PDB entry 4TS3 | X-ray diffraction, 2.30 A resolution | chains B and D of the 6 polymer chains in the assembly

[Chain B (and D)]
Protein: Purine nucleoside phosphorylase DeoD-type
Organism: Escherichia coli
Notes: EC 2.4.2.1; chain D of this document is another copy of the same molecule, construct and numbering; everything in this record applies to it too
UniProt: U0SVH6 (U0SVH6_ECOLX); residues 1-237 here correspond to UniProt positions 2-238 (UniProt number = residue number + 1)
Amino-acid sequence (237 residues; each row starts with the number of its first residue):
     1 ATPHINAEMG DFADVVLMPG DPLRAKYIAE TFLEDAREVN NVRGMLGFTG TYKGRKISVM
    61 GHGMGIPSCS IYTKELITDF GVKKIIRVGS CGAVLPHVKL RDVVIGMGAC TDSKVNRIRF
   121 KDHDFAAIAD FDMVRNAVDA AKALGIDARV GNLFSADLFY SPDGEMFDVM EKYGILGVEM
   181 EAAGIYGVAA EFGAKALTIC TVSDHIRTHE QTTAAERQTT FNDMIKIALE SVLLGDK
Reported in the primary citation:
  - mutagenesis - D204A/R217A: decreased catalytic activity
  - catalytic residues: Asp204, Arg217 (citing earlier work)

[Interface between chain B and chain D]
Residue-residue contacts (83; chain B residue first):
  Met107(B) - Met107(D)  hydrophobic
  Met107(B) - Ile128(D)  hydrophobic
  Met107(B) - Ala129(D)
  Met107(B) - Phe131(D)  hydrophobic
  Gly108(B) - Ile128(D)
  Ala109(B) - Ala126(D)
  Cys110(B) - Phe120(D)  hydrophobic
  Cys110(B) - Asp124(D)
  Cys110(B) - Phe125(D)  hydrophobic
  Cys110(B) - Ala126(D)  hydrogen bond (side chain-backbone)
  Thr111(B) - His123(D)
  Thr111(B) - Asp124(D)  hydrogen bond (backbone-backbone)
  Asp112(B) - His123(D)
  Arg117(B) - Arg117(D)
  Arg117(B) - Asp122(D)  hydrogen bond (side chain-backbone)
  Arg117(B) - His123(D)  hydrogen bond (side chain-backbone)
  Arg117(B) - Asp124(D)  salt bridge
  Arg119(B) - Val169(D)
  Arg119(B) - Tyr173(D)
  Phe120(B) - Cys110(D)  hydrophobic
  Phe120(B) - Phe154(D)  hydrophobic
  Phe120(B) - Met166(D)  hydrophobic
  Phe120(B) - Val169(D)  hydrophobic
  Lys121(B) - Asp163(D)  salt bridge
  Lys121(B) - Glu165(D)  salt bridge
  Lys121(B) - Met166(D)
  Lys121(B) - Val169(D)
  Asp122(B) - Arg117(D)  hydrogen bond (backbone-side chain)
  His123(B) - Thr111(D)
  His123(B) - Asp112(D)
  His123(B) - Arg117(D)  hydrogen bond (backbone-side chain)
  His123(B) - Asp163(D)  salt bridge
  His123(B) - Met166(D)
  Asp124(B) - Cys110(D)
  Asp124(B) - Thr111(D)  hydrogen bond (backbone-backbone)
  Asp124(B) - Arg117(D)  salt bridge
  Phe125(B) - Cys110(D)  hydrophobic
  Phe125(B) - Asn152(D)
  Ala126(B) - Ala109(D)
  Ala126(B) - Cys110(D)  hydrogen bond (backbone-side chain)
  Ala126(B) - Asn152(D)  hydrogen bond (backbone-side chain)
  Ile128(B) - Met107(D)  hydrophobic
  Ile128(B) - Ile128(D)  hydrophobic
  Ile128(B) - Gly151(D)
  Ile128(B) - Asn152(D)
  Ala129(B) - Met107(D)
  Phe131(B) - Met107(D)  hydrophobic
  Phe131(B) - Phe131(D)  hydrophobic
  Phe131(B) - Val134(D)  hydrophobic
  Phe131(B) - Arg135(D)
  Phe131(B) - Val138(D)  hydrophobic
  Phe131(B) - Val150(D)  hydrophobic
  Val134(B) - Phe131(D)  hydrophobic
  Arg135(B) - Phe131(D)
  Arg135(B) - Arg135(D)
  Arg135(B) - Val138(D)
  Val138(B) - Phe131(D)  hydrophobic
  Val138(B) - Arg135(D)
  Asp139(B) - Arg135(D)  salt bridge
  Val150(B) - Phe131(D)  hydrophobic
  Gly151(B) - Ile128(D)
  Asn152(B) - Phe125(D)
  Asn152(B) - Ala126(D)  hydrogen bond (side chain-backbone)
  Asn152(B) - Ile128(D)
  Phe154(B) - Phe120(D)  hydrophobic
  Asp163(B) - Lys121(D)  salt bridge
  Glu165(B) - Lys121(D)
  Met166(B) - Phe120(D)  hydrophobic
  Met166(B) - Lys121(D)
  Met166(B) - His123(D)
  Val169(B) - Arg119(D)
  Val169(B) - Phe120(D)  hydrophobic
  Val169(B) - Lys121(D)
  Lys172(B) - Ala190(D)
  Lys172(B) - Glu191(D)  salt bridge
  Tyr173(B) - Arg119(D)
  Tyr173(B) - Phe125(D)  hydrophobic
  Tyr173(B) - Ala190(D)
  Tyr173(B) - Glu191(D)
  Ile175(B) - Phe120(D)  hydrophobic
  Ala190(B) - Lys172(D)
  Ala190(B) - Tyr173(D)  hydrophobic
  Glu191(B) - Tyr173(D)
Other interface residues (no listed pair), chain B (40 interface residues in all): Ser113, Asn116, Ala127, Met170, Gly187
Other interface residues (no listed pair), chain D (40 interface residues in all): Gly108, Ser113, Asn116, Ala127, Asp130, Asp139, Ile175, Gly187

[Overview]
Chain B and chain D each contribute 40 residues to their interface, with 10 hydrogen bonds and 8 salt bridges.
Polar contacts include Arg117(B)-Asp124(D), Lys121(B)-Asp163(D) and Lys121(B)-Glu165(D). The paper reports
catalytic residues Asp204(B) and Arg217(B); D204A/R217A of chain B reduce catalytic activity.
Chain B and chain D are both Purine nucleoside phosphorylase DeoD-type (Escherichia coli); the structure, Wild
type E. Coli purine nucleoside phosphorylase with 2 FMC molecules in active sites, was determined by X-ray
diffraction together with 4TS9, 4TTA, 4TTI and 4TTJ from the same study.
